PDB entry 6P6G | X-ray diffraction, 1.59 A resolution | chain A

# Chain A
Protein: Histone-lysine N-methyltransferase SMYD3
From: Homo sapiens
Notes: EC 2.1.1.43
Reference sequence: Q9H7B4 (SMYD3_HUMAN); numbering as in UniProt (aligned over 1-428)
Chain sequence (432 residues; row label = number of the first residue in the row; numbers below 1 keep their minus sign (Gly-3 is residue -3)):
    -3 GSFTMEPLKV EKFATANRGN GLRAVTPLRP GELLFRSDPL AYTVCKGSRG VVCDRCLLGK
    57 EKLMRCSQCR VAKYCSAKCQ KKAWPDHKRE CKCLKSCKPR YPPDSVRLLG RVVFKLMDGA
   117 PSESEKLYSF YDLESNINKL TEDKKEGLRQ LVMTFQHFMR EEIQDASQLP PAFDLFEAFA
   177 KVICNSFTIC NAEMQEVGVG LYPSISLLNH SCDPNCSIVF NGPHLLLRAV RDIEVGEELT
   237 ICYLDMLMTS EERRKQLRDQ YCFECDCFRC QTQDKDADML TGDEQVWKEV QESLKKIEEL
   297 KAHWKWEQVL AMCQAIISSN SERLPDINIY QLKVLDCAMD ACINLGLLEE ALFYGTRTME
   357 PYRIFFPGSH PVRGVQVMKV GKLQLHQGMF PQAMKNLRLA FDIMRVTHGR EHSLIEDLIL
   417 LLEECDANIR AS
Unresolved in the structure: -3 to 2
Sequence notes: expression tag (-3 to 0); conflict Asn13 (Lys in Q9H7B4)
UniProt features mapped onto this chain:
  - zinc finger: Cys49 to Cys87 (MYND-type)
  - binding site (S-adenosyl-L-methionine): Arg14 to Asn16, Tyr124, Asn132, Asn181, Asn205, His206, Tyr239, Phe259
  - binding site (Zn(2+)): Cys49, Cys52, Cys62, Cys65, Cys71, Cys75, His83, Cys87
  - modified residue: Met1 (N-acetylmethionine), Thr22 (Phosphothreonine)
Metal / ion sites: Zn2+ site 1: Cys49, Cys52, Cys71, Cys75; Zn2+ site 2: Cys62, Cys65, His83, Cys87; Zn2+ site 3: Cys208, Cys261, Cys263, Cys266
Small-molecule neighbours:
  - LUP (5-cyclopropyl-N-{1-[({trans-4-[(4,4,4-trifluorobutyl)amino]cyclohexyl}methyl)sulfonyl]piperidin-4-yl}-1,2-oxazole-3-carboxamide): Cys180, Asn181, Ser182, Phe183, Thr184, Cys186, Met190, Glu192, Ser202, Leu204, Ile214, Ile237, Cys238, Tyr239, Leu240, Asp241, Tyr257, Leu290, Glu294, Lys329, Cys333, His366, Val368
  - S-adenosylhomocysteine (SAH): Arg14, Gly15, Asn16, Tyr124, Glu130, Asn132, Cys180, Asn181, Ser202, Leu203, Leu204, Asn205, His206, Tyr239, Tyr257, Phe259
Reported in the primary citation:
  - binding site for LUP: Glu192, Asp241, Leu290, Glu294, Lys329, Cys333

# Summary
Bound to chain A: S-adenosylhomocysteine and compound LUP. Cys49, Cys52, Cys71 and Cys75 form the Zn2+ site 1.
The Zn2+ site 2 is built by Cys62, Cys65, His83 and Cys87. From UniProt: 10 S-adenosyl-L-methionine-binding
residues and 8 Zn2+-binding residues. From the paper: a binding site for LUP at Glu192, Asp241 and Leu290
among others.
Chain A is Histone-lysine N-methyltransferase SMYD3 (Homo sapiens); the structure, Co-crystal Structure of
human SMYD3 with Isoxazole Amides Inhibitors, was determined by X-ray diffraction together with 6P6K, 6P7Z and
6PAF from the same study.
